PDB entry 7X12 | X-ray diffraction, 2.07 A resolution | chains A and C of the 4 polymer chains in the assembly

# Chain A (and C)
Molecule: NADP-dependent malic enzyme
Source organism: Homo sapiens
Notes: EC 1.1.1.40; chain C of this document is another copy of the same molecule, construct and numbering; everything in this record applies to it too
UniProtKB: P48163 (MAOX_HUMAN); residues 11-582 here correspond to UniProt positions 1-572 (UniProt number = residue number - 10)
Amino-acid sequence (572 residues; numbered 11 to 582; the number before each row is that of its first residue):
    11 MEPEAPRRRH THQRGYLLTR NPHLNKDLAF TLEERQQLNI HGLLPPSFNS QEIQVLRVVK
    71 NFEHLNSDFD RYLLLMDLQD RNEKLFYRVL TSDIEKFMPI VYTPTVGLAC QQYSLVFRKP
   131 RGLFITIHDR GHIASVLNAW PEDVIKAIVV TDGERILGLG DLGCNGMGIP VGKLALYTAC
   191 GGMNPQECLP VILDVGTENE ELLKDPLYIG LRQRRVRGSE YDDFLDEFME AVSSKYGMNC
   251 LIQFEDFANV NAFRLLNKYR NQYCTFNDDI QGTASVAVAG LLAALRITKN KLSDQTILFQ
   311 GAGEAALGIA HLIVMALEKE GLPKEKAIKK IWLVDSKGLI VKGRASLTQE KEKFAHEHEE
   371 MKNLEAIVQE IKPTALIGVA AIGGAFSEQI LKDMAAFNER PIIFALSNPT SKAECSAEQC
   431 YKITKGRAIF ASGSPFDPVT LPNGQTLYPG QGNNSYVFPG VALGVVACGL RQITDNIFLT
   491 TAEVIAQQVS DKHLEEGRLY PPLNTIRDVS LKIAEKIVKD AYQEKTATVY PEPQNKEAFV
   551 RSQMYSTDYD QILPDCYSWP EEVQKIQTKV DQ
Not modelled in the structure: 11-15, 580-582
Bound ions: Mn2+: Glu255, Asp256, Asp279
Ligand contacts: NADPH (NDP; NADPH dihydro-nicotinamide-adenine-dinucleotide phosphate): Arg165, Asn259, Thr283, Val286, Gln310, Gly311, Ala312, Gly313, Glu314, Ala315, Ala316, Val344, Asp345, Ser346, Lys347, Lys361, Val389, Ala390, Ala391, Ile392, Leu416, Ser417, Asn418, Gly443, Gly462, Asn464
What the authors report for this chain:
  - conformationally variable residues: Tyr112, Lys183
  - catalytic residues: Tyr112, Lys183 (citing earlier work)

# How chain A and chain C interact
Contacting residue pairs - 42 pairs, chain A then chain C:
  Arg18(A) - His142(C)
  His20(A) - Ser145(C)
  His20(A) - Asn148(C)  hydrogen bond (backbone-side chain)
  His22(A) - Asn148(C)
  Thr136(A) - Trp569(C)
  His138(A) - Tyr567(C)
  His138(A) - Trp569(C)
  His138(A) - Pro570(C)
  His138(A) - Val573(C)
  Asp139(A) - Tyr567(C)  hydrogen bond
  Asp139(A) - Trp569(C)  hydrogen bond
  His142(A) - Asp565(C)  salt bridge
  His142(A) - Tyr567(C)
  Ser145(A) - His20(C)
  Ser145(A) - Asp565(C)  hydrogen bond
  Val146(A) - Tyr567(C)
  Asn148(A) - His20(C)  hydrogen bond (side chain-backbone)
  Asn148(A) - His22(C)
  Pro216(A) - Gln577(C)
  Leu221(A) - Val573(C)  hydrophobic
  Arg222(A) - Gln577(C)  hydrogen bond
  Gln223(A) - Val573(C)
  Met248(A) - Tyr540(C)
  Arg481(A) - Thr538(C)
  Arg481(A) - Tyr540(C)
  Tyr540(A) - Met248(C)
  Tyr540(A) - Arg481(C)  hydrogen bond (backbone-side chain)
  Asp565(A) - His142(C)  salt bridge
  Asp565(A) - Ser145(C)  hydrogen bond
  Tyr567(A) - His138(C)
  Tyr567(A) - Asp139(C)  hydrogen bond
  Tyr567(A) - His142(C)
  Tyr567(A) - Val146(C)
  Trp569(A) - Thr136(C)
  Trp569(A) - His138(C)  hydrogen bond (side chain-backbone)
  Trp569(A) - Asp139(C)  hydrogen bond
  Trp569(A) - Leu221(C)  hydrophobic
  Pro570(A) - His138(C)
  Val573(A) - His138(C)
  Val573(A) - Gln223(C)
  Gln577(A) - Pro216(C)
  Gln577(A) - Arg222(C)  hydrogen bond
Also at the interface, not in a pair above, chain A (24 interface residues in all): Pro541
Also at the interface, not in a pair above, chain C (24 interface residues in all): Pro541

# Overview
The chain A/chain C interface involves 24 residues from each chain, with 12 hydrogen bonds and 2 salt bridges.
Polar pairs include His142(A)-Asp565(C), His20(A)-Asn148(C) and Asp139(A)-Tyr567(C). Chain A binds NADPH. The
Mn2+ site is built by Glu255(A), Asp256(A) and Asp279(A). From the paper: catalytic residues Tyr112(A) and
Lys183(A); conformational variability at Tyr112(A) and Lys183(A).
Chain A and chain C are both NADP-dependent malic enzyme (Homo sapiens); the structure, Crystal structure of
ME1 in complex with NADPH, was determined by X-ray diffraction.
